7XK3 - chains E and F of the 6 polymer chains in the assembly; structure by electron microscopy, 3.10 A resolution.

[Chain E]
Molecule: Na(+)-translocating NADH-quinone reductase subunit E
From: Vibrio cholerae O395
Notes: EC 7.2.1.1
Reference sequence: A5F5Y5 (NQRE_VIBC3); numbering as in UniProt (aligned over 1-198)
Amino-acid sequence (198 residues; numbered 1 to 198; the number before each row is that of its first residue):
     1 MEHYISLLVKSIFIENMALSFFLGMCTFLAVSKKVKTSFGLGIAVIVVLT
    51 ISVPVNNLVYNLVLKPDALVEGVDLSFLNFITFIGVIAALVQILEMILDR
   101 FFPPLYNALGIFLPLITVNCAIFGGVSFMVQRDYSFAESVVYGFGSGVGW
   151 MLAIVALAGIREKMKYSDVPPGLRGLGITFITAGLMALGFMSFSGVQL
Ligand contacts:
  - Ca2+ (CA): M17, L23, A121, S146
  - 2Fe-2S cluster (FES): G24, M25, C26, N119, C120
Reported in the primary citation:
  - 2Fe-2S cluster coordination: C26, C120

[Chain F]
Molecule: Na(+)-translocating NADH-quinone reductase subunit F
From: Vibrio cholerae O395
Notes: EC 7.2.1.1
Reference sequence: A5F5Y4 (NQRF_VIBC3); numbering as in UniProt (aligned over 1-408)
Amino-acid sequence (414 residues; numbered 1 to 414; the number before each row is that of its first residue):
     1 MSTIIFGVVMFTLIILALVLVILFAKSKLVPTGDITISINGDPEKAIVTQ
    51 PGGKLLTALAGAGVFVSSACGGGGSCGQCRVKIKSGGGDILPTELDHISK
   101 GEAREGERLACQVAVKADMDLELPEEIFGVKKWECTVISNDNKATFIKEL
   151 KLAIPDGESVPFRAGGYIQIEAPAHHVKYADFDVPEKYRGDWDKFNLFRY
   201 ESKVDEPIIRAYSMANYPEEFGIIMLNVRIATPPPNNPNVPPGQMSSYIW
   251 SLKAGDKCTISGPFGEFFAKDTDAEMVFIGGGAGMAPMRSHIFDQLKRLK
   301 SKRKMSYWYGARSKREMFYVEDFDGLAAENDNFVWHCALSDPQPEDNWTG
   351 YTGFIHNVLYENYLKDHEAPEDCEYYMCGPPMMNAAVINMLKNLGVEEEN
   401 ILLDDFGGHHHHHH
Unresolved in the structure: 409-414
Construct notes: expression tag (409-414)
Ligand contacts:
  - FAD (flavin-adenine dinucleotide): Y167, R210, A211, Y212, S213, N227, V228, R229, A231, T232, P233, P234, V240, P241, P242, G243, Q244, M245, S246, F406, G407
  - 2Fe-2S cluster (FES): L56, S68, A69, C70, G71, G72, G73, G74, C76, G77, Q78, C79, L109, C111
Swiss-Prot annotation at these positions:
  - binding site ([2Fe-2S] cluster): C70, C76, C79, C111
  - mutagenesis: C70 (C70A: Loss of the 2Fe-2S center, but does not affect flavin content. Exhibits very low NADH:quinone oxidoreductase activity), C76 (C76A: Loss of the 2Fe-2S center, but does not affect flavin content. Exhibits very low NADH:quinone oxidoreductase activity), C79 (C79A: Loss of the 2Fe-2S center, but does not affect flavin content. Exhibits very low NADH:quinone oxidoreductase activity), C111 (C111A: Loss of the 2Fe-2S center, but does not affect flavin content. Exhibits very low NADH:quinone oxidoreductase activity), R210 (R210L: Decreases flavin content, but does not affect the 2Fe-2S center. Exhibits very low NADH:quinone oxidoreductase activity), Y212 (Y212L: Decreases flavin content, but does not affect the 2Fe-2S center. Exhibits very low NADH:quinone oxidoreductase activity), S246 (S246A: Decreases flavin content, but does not affect the 2Fe-2S center. Exhibits very low NADH:quinone oxidoreductase activity)

[Chain E / chain F interface]
Contacting residue pairs (18; chain E residue first):
  L69(E) - F6(F)  hydrophobic
  L69(E) - M10(F)  hydrophobic
  V70(E) - F6(F)  hydrophobic
  L75(E) - F6(F)  hydrophobic
  L75(E) - G7(F)
  L75(E) - M10(F)  hydrophobic
  I81(E) - F11(F)  hydrophobic
  T82(E) - I14(F)
  G85(E) - L18(F)
  A89(E) - L18(F)  hydrophobic
  A89(E) - I22(F)  hydrophobic
  I93(E) - V21(F)  hydrophobic
  I93(E) - A25(F)  hydrophobic
  M96(E) - A25(F)
  M96(E) - K26(F)
  M96(E) - L29(F)
  I97(E) - L29(F)
  R100(E) - L29(F)
Other interface residues (no listed pair), chain E (18 interface residues in all): V63, D74, F77, L78, V86, Q92, F101
Other interface residues (no listed pair), chain F (15 interface residues in all): T3, I15, K28, V30

[Summary]
18 residues of chain E face 15 of chain F across their interface. Chain E binds 2Fe-2S cluster and Ca2+. Chain
F binds 2Fe-2S cluster and flavin-adenine dinucleotide. From UniProt: 4 [2Fe-2S] cluster-binding residues and
7 mutagenesis sites on chain F. From the paper: 2Fe-2S cluster coordination by C26(E) and C120(E).
Chain E is Na(+)-translocating NADH-quinone reductase subunit E and chain F is Na(+)-translocating
NADH-quinone reductase subunit F, both from Vibrio cholerae O395; the structure, Cryo-EM structure of
Na+-pumping NADH-ubiquinone oxidoreductase from Vibrio cholerae, state 1, was determined by electron
microscopy (same publication as 7XK4, 7XK5, 7XK6 and 7XK7).
